8IZN - chains A and B; structure by electron microscopy, 6.67 A resolution (low resolution: residue-level contacts below are approximate; hydrogen-bond / salt-bridge calls are withheld).

# Chain A
Name: Interferon-induced, double-stranded RNA-activated protein kinase
Source organism: Homo sapiens
Notes: EC 2.7.11.1, 2.7.10.2
Reference sequence: P19525 (E2AK2_HUMAN); residues 6-175 here correspond to UniProt positions 1-170 (UniProt number = residue number - 5)
Chain sequence (179 residues; row label = number of the first residue in the row):
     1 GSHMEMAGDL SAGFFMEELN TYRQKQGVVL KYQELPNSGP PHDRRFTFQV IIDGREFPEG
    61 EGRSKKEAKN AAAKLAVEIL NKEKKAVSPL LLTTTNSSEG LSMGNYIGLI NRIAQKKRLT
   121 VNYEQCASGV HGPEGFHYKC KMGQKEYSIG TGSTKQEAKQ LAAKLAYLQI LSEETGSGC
Sequence notes: expression tag (1-5, 176-179)
Curated features (UniProtKB/Swiss-Prot):
  - modified residue: Ala-7 (N-acetylalanine), Ser-88 (Phosphoserine), Thr-93 (Phosphothreonine), Thr-94 (Phosphothreonine), Thr-95 (Phosphothreonine), Tyr-106 (Phosphotyrosine), Tyr-167 (Phosphotyrosine)
  - cross-link (Glycyl lysine isopeptide (Lys-Gly)): Lys-74 (interchain with G-Cter in ISG15), Lys-164 (interchain with G-Cter in ISG15)

# Chain B
Name: Non-structural protein 1
Source organism: Influenza A virus (strain A/Memphis/102/1972 H3N2)
Reference sequence: Q463W9 (NS1_I72A3); residue numbers follow UniProt; this construct covers 84-205
Chain sequence (122 residues; numbered 84 to 205; the number before each row is that of its first residue):
    84 TPASRYITDM TIEELSRDWF MLMPKQKVEG PLCIRIDQAI MDKNIMLKAN FSVIFDRLET
   144 LILLRAFTEE GAIVGEISPL PSFPGHTIED VKNAIGVLIG GLEWNDNTVR VSKTLQRFAW
   204 GS
Curated features (UniProtKB/Swiss-Prot):
  - motif: Ile-137 to Leu-146 (Nuclear export signal)

# Interface between chain A and chain B
Pairs across the interface - 14 pairs, chain A then chain B:
  Leu-92(A) / Asp-189(B)
  Thr-94(A) / Asp-189(B)
  Asn-96(A) / Asn-188(B)
  Asn-96(A) / Asp-189(B)
  Ser-97(A) / Asp-189(B)
  Glu-99(A) / Asp-125(B)
  Glu-99(A) / Asn-188(B)
  Glu-99(A) / Asn-190(B)
  Gly-100(A) / Asp-125(B)
  Gly-100(A) / Lys-126(B)
  Leu-101(A) / Ala-122(B)
  Leu-101(A) / Ile-123(B)
  Leu-101(A) / Met-124(B)
  Leu-101(A) / Lys-126(B)
Interface residues without a listed pair, chain A (8 interface residues in all): Ser-98
Interface residues without a listed pair, chain B (9 interface residues in all): Trp-187

# Summary
8 residues of chain A and 9 residues of chain B are in contact.
Here chain A is Interferon-induced, double-stranded RNA-activated protein kinase (Homo sapiens) and chain B is
Non-structural protein 1 (Influenza A virus (strain A/Memphis/102/1972 H3N2)). Entry 8IZN (Structural study of
Interferon-induced, double-stranded RNA-activated protein kinase (PKR) and Non-structural protein 1 (NS1)
complex) was determined by electron microscopy.
